3LTN - chains A and D of the 8 polymer chains in the assembly; structure by X-ray diffraction, 3.10 A resolution.

# Chain A
Protein: DNA topoisomerase 4 subunit A
Organism: Streptococcus pneumoniae
Notes: EC 5.99.1.-
Reference sequence: P72525 (PARC_STRPN); residue numbers follow UniProt; this construct covers 1-488
Chain sequence (496 residues; numbered 1 to 496; the number before each row is that of its first residue):
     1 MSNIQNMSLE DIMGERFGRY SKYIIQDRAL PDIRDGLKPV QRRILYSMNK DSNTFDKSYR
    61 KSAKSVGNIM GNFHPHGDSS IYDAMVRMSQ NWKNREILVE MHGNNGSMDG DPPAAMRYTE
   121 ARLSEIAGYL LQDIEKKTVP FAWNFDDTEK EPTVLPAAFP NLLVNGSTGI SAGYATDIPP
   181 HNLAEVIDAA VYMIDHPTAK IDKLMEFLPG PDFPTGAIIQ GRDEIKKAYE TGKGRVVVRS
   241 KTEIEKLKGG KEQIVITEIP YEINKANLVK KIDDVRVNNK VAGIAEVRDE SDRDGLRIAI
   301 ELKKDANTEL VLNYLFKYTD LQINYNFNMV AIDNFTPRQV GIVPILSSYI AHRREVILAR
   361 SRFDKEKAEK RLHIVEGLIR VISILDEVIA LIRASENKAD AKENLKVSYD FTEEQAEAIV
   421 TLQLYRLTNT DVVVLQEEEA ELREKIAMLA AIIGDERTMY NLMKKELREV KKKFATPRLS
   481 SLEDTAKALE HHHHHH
Not modelled in the structure: 1-2, 484-496
Differences from the reference sequence: expression tag (489-496)
Swiss-Prot annotation at these positions:
  - active site: Tyr118 (O-(5'-phospho-DNA)-tyrosine intermediate)
  - site: Lys38 (Interaction with DNA), His74 (Interaction with DNA), His76 (Interaction with DNA), Arg87 (Interaction with DNA), Lys93 (Interaction with DNA), Arg117 (Transition state stabilizer)
Reported in the primary citation:
  - catalytic residues: Tyr118
  - binding site for the 19-nt DNA strand: Tyr118
  - binding site for the ligand PDQ: Arg117
  - binding site for the 15-nt DNA strand: Ile170

# Chain D
Protein: DNA topoisomerase 4 subunit B
Organism: Streptococcus pneumoniae
Notes: EC 5.99.1.-
Reference sequence: Q59961 (PARE_STRPN); residues 404-647 here = UniProt positions 404-647
Chain sequence (268 residues; numbered 380 to 647; the number before each row is that of its first residue):
   380 MGHHHHHHHH HHSSGHIDDD DKHMKNKKDK GLLSGKLTPA QSKNPAKNEL YLVEGDSAGG
   440 SAKQGRDRKF QAILPLRGKV INTAKAKMAD ILKNEEINTM IYTIGAGVGA DFSIEDANYD
   500 KIIIMTDADT DGAHIQTLLL TFFYRYMRPL VEAGHVYIAL PPLYKMSKGK GKKEEVAYAW
   560 TDGELEELRK QFGKGATLQR YKGLGEMNAD QLWETTMNPE TRTLIRVTIE DLARAERRVN
   620 VLMGDKVEPR RKWIEDNVKF TLEEATVF
Not modelled in the structure: 380-414, 488-489, 495, 548, 641-647
Differences from the reference sequence: initiating methionine (380); expression tag (381-403)
Ligand contacts:
  - Mg2+ (MG): Glu433, Asp506, Asp508, Lys581
  - PDQ (3-amino-7-{(3R)-3-[(1S)-1-aminoethyl]pyrrolidin-1-yl}-1-cyclopropyl-6-fluoro-8-methylquinazoline-2,4(1H,3H)-dione): Arg456, Gly457, Glu474, Glu475
Swiss-Prot annotation at these positions:
  - binding site (Mg(2+)): Glu433, Asp506, Asp508
  - site (Interaction with DNA): Lys458, Asn461, His513, Arg629
Reported in the primary citation:
  - binding site for PDQ: Arg456, Glu474, Glu475

# How chain A and chain D interact
Pairs across the interface - 28 pairs, chain A then chain D:
  Phe55(A) with Gly550(D)
  Met101(A) with Asn587(D)
  His102(A) with Gly584(D); Glu585(D), hydrogen bond (side chain-backbone); Asn587(D); Gln590(D)
  Gly103(A) with Gly584(D); Met586(D); Asn587(D), hydrogen bond (backbone-side chain)
  Asn104(A) with Ser436(D), hydrogen bond (side chain-backbone); Gly439(D); Ser440(D), hydrogen bond (backbone-side chain); Gln443(D), hydrogen bond
  Gly106(A) with Gln443(D)
  Asp111(A) with Gln443(D)
  Ala114(A) with Ser436(D)
  Tyr118(A) with Gly584(D)
  Glu120(A) with Gln578(D), hydrogen bond; Lys581(D), salt bridge; Glu585(D)
  Arg122(A) with Glu553(D), salt bridge
  Glu125(A) with Lys551(D), salt bridge
  Asp289(A) with Arg447(D), salt bridge
  Ser291(A) with Arg447(D), hydrogen bond (backbone-side chain)
  Asp292(A) with Arg445(D)
  Arg293(A) with Gly444(D); Arg445(D); Trp592(D)
Other interface residues (no listed pair), chain A (21 interface residues in all): Asn105, Ser107, Asp109, Glu290, Lys473
Other interface residues (no listed pair), chain D (21 interface residues in all): Asp446, Lys549, Asp589

# In short
The chain A/chain D interface involves 21 residues from each chain; the contacts include 7 hydrogen bonds and
4 salt bridges. Polar pairs include Glu120(A)-Lys581(D), Arg122(A)-Glu553(D) and Glu125(A)-Lys551(D). Bound to
chain D: Mg2+ and compound PDQ. From the paper: the catalytic residue Tyr118(A); a binding site for PDQ at
Arg456(D), Glu474(D) and Glu475(D).
Here chain A is DNA topoisomerase 4 subunit A and chain D is DNA topoisomerase 4 subunit B, both from
Streptococcus pneumoniae. Entry 3LTN (Inhibitor-stabilized topoisomerase IV-DNA cleavage complex (S.
pneumoniae)) was determined by X-ray diffraction, deposited together with 3KSA, 3KSB and 3K9F.
